8HFY - chains B and A; structure by electron microscopy, 3.21 A resolution.

Chain B:
Name: Spike protein S1
Organism: Severe acute respiratory syndrome coronavirus 2
UniProtKB: P0DTC2 (SPIKE_SARS2); residues 333-526 here = UniProt positions 333-526
Amino-acid sequence (194 residues; row label = number of the first residue in the row):
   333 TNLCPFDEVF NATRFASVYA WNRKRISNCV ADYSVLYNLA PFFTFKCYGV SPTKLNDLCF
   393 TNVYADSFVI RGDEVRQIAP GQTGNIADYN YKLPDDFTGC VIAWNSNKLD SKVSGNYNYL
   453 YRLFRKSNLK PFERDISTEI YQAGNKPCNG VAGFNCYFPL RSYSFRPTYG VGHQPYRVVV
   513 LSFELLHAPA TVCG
Disulfides: C379-C432, C391-C525
Covalently attached groups: N-acetylglucosamine (NAG) linked to N343
Sequence notes: variant D339 (Gly in P0DTC2), L371 (Ser in P0DTC2), P373 (Ser in P0DTC2), F375 (Ser in P0DTC2), N417 (Lys in P0DTC2), K440 (Asn in P0DTC2), N477 (Ser in P0DTC2), K478 (Thr in P0DTC2), A484 (Glu in P0DTC2), R493 (Gln in P0DTC2), S496 (Gly in P0DTC2), R498 (Gln in P0DTC2), Y501 (Asn in P0DTC2), H505 (Tyr in P0DTC2); conflict S446 (Gly in P0DTC2)
Curated features (UniProtKB/Swiss-Prot):
  - region: R403 to D405 (Integrin-binding motif), N448 to F456 (Immunodominant HLA epitope recognized by the CD8+)
  - glycosylation: N343 (N-linked (GlcNAc...) (complex) asparagine)

Chain A:
Name: Angiotensin-converting enzyme
Organism: Odocoileus virginianus texanus
Notes: EC 3.4.-.-
UniProtKB: A0A6J0Z472 (A0A6J0Z472_ODOVR); residues 20-614 here correspond to UniProt positions 19-613 (UniProt number = residue number - 1)
Amino-acid sequence (595 residues; numbered 20 to 614; the number before each row is that of its first residue):
    20 STTEEQAKTF LEKFNHEAED LSYQSSLASW NYNTNITDEN VQKMNEARAK WSAFYEEQSR
    80 MAKTYSLEEI QNLTLKRQLK ALQQSGTSVL SAEKSKRLNT ILNTMSTIYS TGKVLDPNTQ
   140 ECLALEPGLD DIMENSRDYN RRLWAWEGWR AEVGKQLRPL YEEYVVLENE MARANNYEDY
   200 GDYWRGDYEV TEAGDYDYSR DQLMKDVENT FAEIKPLYEQ LHAYVRAKLM DTYPSYISPT
   260 GCLPAHLLGD MWGRFWTNLY SLTVPFKHKP SIDVTEKMKN QSWDAERIFK EAEKFFVSIS
   320 LPHMTQGFWD NSMLTEPGDG RKVVCHPTAW DLGKGDFRIK MCTKVTMDDF LTAHHEMGHI
   380 QYDMAYAAQP YLLRDGANEG FHEAVGEIMS LSAATPHYLK ALGLLEPDFY EDNETEINFL
   440 LKQALTIVGT LPFTYMLEKW RWMVFKGEIP KEQWMEKWWE MKREIVGVVE PLPHDETYCD
   500 PACLFHVAED YSFIRYYTRT IYQFQFHEAL CKTANHEGAL FKCDISNSTE AGQRLLQMLS
   560 LGKSEPWTLA LESIVGIKTM DVKPLLNYFE PLFTWLKEQN RNSFVGWSTE WTPYS
Disulfides: C344-C361, C530-C542
Covalently attached groups: N-acetylglucosamine (NAG) linked to N54, N91, N299, N432, N546
Bound ions: Zn2+: H374, H378, E402

How chain B and chain A interact:
Contacting residue pairs (26; chain B residue first):
  Y449(B) with Q43(A), hydrogen bond
  Y453(B) with H35(A), hydrogen bond
  L455(B) with H35(A)
  F456(B) with T28(A); E31(A)
  A475(B) with Q25(A)
  N477(B) with S20(A), hydrogen bond
  F486(B) with T83(A); Y84(A)
  N487(B) with Y84(A), hydrogen bond
  Y489(B) with T28(A); F29(A); Y84(A)
  R493(B) with H35(A)
  S496(B) with D39(A)
  R498(B) with D39(A), salt bridge; Y42(A); Q43(A), hydrogen bond
  T500(B) with Y42(A), hydrogen bond; D355(A); R357(A)
  Y501(B) with Y42(A), hydrophobic; K353(A)
  G502(B) with K353(A), hydrogen bond (backbone-backbone); G354(A)
  H505(B) with K353(A)
Interface residues without a listed pair, chain B (18 interface residues in all): Y473, G476
Interface residues without a listed pair, chain A (18 interface residues in all): K32, E36, M80

In short:
Chain B and chain A each contribute 18 residues to their interface, with 7 hydrogen bonds and 1 salt bridge.
Polar pairs include R498(B)-D39(A), Y449(B)-Q43(A) and Y453(B)-H35(A). Covalently linked N-acetylglucosamine:
at N343(B). Covalently linked N-acetylglucosamine: at N54(A), N91(A), N299(A), N432(A) and N546(A).
Here chain B is Spike protein S1 (Severe acute respiratory syndrome coronavirus 2) and chain A is
Angiotensin-converting enzyme (Odocoileus virginianus texanus). Entry 8HFY (SARS-CoV-2 Omicron BA.1 spike
protein receptor-binding domain in complex with white-tailed deer ACE2) was determined by electron microscopy
(same publication as 8HFX, 8HFZ, 8HG0, 8IFY and 8IFZ).
